6KMJ - chains A and C; structure by X-ray diffraction, 1.40 A resolution.

Chain A:
Name: Nuclear protein STH1/NPS1
From: Saccharomyces cerevisiae (strain ATCC 204508 / S288c)
Notes: EC 3.6.4.12
Reference sequence: P32597 (STH1_YEAST); residues 1248-1359 here = UniProt positions 1248-1359
Chain sequence (112 residues; numbered 1248 to 1359; the number before each row is that of its first residue):
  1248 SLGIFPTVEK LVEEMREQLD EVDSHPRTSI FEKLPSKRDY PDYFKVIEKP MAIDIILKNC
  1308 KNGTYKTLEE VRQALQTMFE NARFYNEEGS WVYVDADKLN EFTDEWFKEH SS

Chain C:
Name: Histone H3
Reference sequence: P61830 (H3_YEAST); residues 6-21 here correspond to UniProt positions 7-22 (UniProt number = residue number + 1)
Chain sequence (17 residues; row label = number of the first residue in the row):
     6 TARKSTGGKA PRKQLAY
Differences from the reference sequence: expression tag (22)
Modified / non-standard residues: K14 (N(6)-acetyllysine; ALY)
Curated features (UniProtKB/Swiss-Prot):
  - modified residue: K9 (N6-acetyllysine), S10 (Phosphoserine), K14 (N6,N6-dimethyllysine), K18 (N6-acetyllysine)

Chain A / chain C interface:
Pairs across the interface (35):
  D1267(A) with T6(C), hydrogen bond (side chain-backbone); A7(C)
  D1270(A) with A7(C); R8(C), hydrogen bond (side chain-backbone)
  H1272(A) with T6(C); R8(C)
  S1276(A) with R8(C)
  I1277(A) with K14(C)
  F1278(A) with K14(C)
  P1282(A) with K14(C)
  Y1287(A) with G13(C); K14(C), hydrogen bond (side chain-backbone)
  D1289(A) with Y22(C)
  Y1290(A) with K14(C)
  F1331(A) with R17(C), hydrogen bond (backbone-side chain); L20(C), hydrophobic
  Y1332(A) with K14(C); P16(C); R17(C), hydrogen bond (backbone-backbone); L20(C)
  N1333(A) with K14(C); A15(C), hydrogen bond (side chain-backbone); P16(C); R17(C)
  E1334(A) with A15(C), hydrogen bond (backbone-backbone); P16(C); R17(C)
  S1337(A) with A15(C)
  W1338(A) with T6(C); A7(C); R8(C); K9(C); G12(C); G13(C), hydrogen bond (side chain-backbone)
  V1341(A) with T6(C)
Other interface residues (no listed pair), chain A (22 interface residues in all): R1274, V1293, A1329, G1336, V1339
Other interface residues (no listed pair), chain C (13 interface residues in all): K18

Overview:
22 residues of chain A face 13 of chain C across their interface; the contacts include 8 hydrogen bonds. Among
the polar pairs are D1267(A)-T6(C), D1270(A)-R8(C) and Y1287(A)-K14(C).
Here chain A is Nuclear protein STH1/NPS1 (Saccharomyces cerevisiae (strain ATCC 204508 / S288c)) and chain C
is Histone H3. Entry 6KMJ (Crystal structure of Sth1 bromodomain in complex with H3K14Ac) was determined by
X-ray diffraction, deposited together with 6KMB.
